Entry 4WIZ (X-ray diffraction, 3.60 A resolution); this record covers chains BA and CA of the 90 polymer chains in the assembly.

# Chain BA (and CA)
Molecule: Coat protein
Organism: Epinephelus coioides nervous necrosis virus
Notes: chain CA of this document is another copy of the same molecule, construct and numbering; everything in this record applies to it too
UniProt: Q8JNX5 (Q8JNX5_9VIRU); residues 1-338 here = UniProt positions 1-338
Sequence (338 residues; numbered 1 to 338; the number before each row is that of its first residue):
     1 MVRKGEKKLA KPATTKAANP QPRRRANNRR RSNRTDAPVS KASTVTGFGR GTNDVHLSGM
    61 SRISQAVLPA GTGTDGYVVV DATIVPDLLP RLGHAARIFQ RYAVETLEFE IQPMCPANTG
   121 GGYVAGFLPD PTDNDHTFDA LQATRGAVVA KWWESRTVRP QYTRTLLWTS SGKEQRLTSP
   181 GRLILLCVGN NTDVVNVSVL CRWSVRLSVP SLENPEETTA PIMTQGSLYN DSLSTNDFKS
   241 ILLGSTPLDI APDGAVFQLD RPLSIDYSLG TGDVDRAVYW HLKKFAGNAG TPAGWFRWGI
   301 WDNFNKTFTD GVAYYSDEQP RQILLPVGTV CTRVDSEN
Not modelled in the structure: 1-51, 338 (chain CA: 1-33, 338)
Sequence notes: engineered mutation Asn214 (Thr in Q8JNX5)
Ion coordination: Ca2+ site 1: Asp130, Asp133 (shared with Gln100(CA), Ser170(CA), Glu213(CA) of chain CA); Ca2+ site 2: Ser170, Glu213 (shared with 2 residues of chain AA)

# How chain BA and chain CA interact
Contacting residue pairs (78):
  Ala117(BA) with Val39(CA), hydrophobic; Ser40(CA)
  Asn118(BA) with Val39(CA)
  Pro129(BA) with Gln100(CA); Trp168(CA); Val209(CA), hydrophobic
  Asp130(BA) with Gln100(CA); Trp168(CA); Ser170(CA), hydrogen bond
  Thr132(BA) with Glu217(CA)
  Asp133(BA) with Gln100(CA); Ser170(CA), hydrogen bond; Glu213(CA); Glu217(CA)
  Asn134(BA) with Glu217(CA)
  Asp135(BA) with Asn214(CA)
  Asp139(BA) with Leu212(CA)
  Gln142(BA) with Phe48(CA)
  Ala143(BA) with Pro210(CA); Ser211(CA); Leu212(CA)
  Thr144(BA) with Gly49(CA)
  Arg145(BA) with Gly49(CA); Arg50(CA); Gly51(CA), hydrogen bond (side chain-backbone); Asn53(CA); Pro210(CA)
  Gly146(BA) with Gly49(CA), hydrogen bond (backbone-backbone)
  Ala147(BA) with Phe48(CA); Gly49(CA)
  Val148(BA) with Phe48(CA)
  Val149(BA) with Val45(CA); Phe48(CA), hydrophobic
  Ala150(BA) with Ser43(CA)
  Lys151(BA) with Ser40(CA), hydrogen bond; Lys41(CA), hydrogen bond (side chain-backbone); Ser43(CA)
  Trp153(BA) with Ser40(CA), hydrogen bond; Lys41(CA)
  Glu154(BA) with Ala42(CA); Ser43(CA), hydrogen bond
  Arg156(BA) with Ser43(CA)
  Gln161(BA) with Asn53(CA), hydrogen bond; Val209(CA); Pro210(CA)
  Lys173(BA) with Lys173(CA)
  Glu174(BA) with Lys173(CA); Glu174(CA), hydrogen bond (side chain-backbone)
  Arg176(BA) with Trp168(CA); Ser170(CA), hydrogen bond (side chain-backbone); Ser171(CA); Gly172(CA)
  Tyr229(BA) with Asp302(CA), hydrogen bond
  Arg261(BA) with Leu259(CA); Asp260(CA); Trp280(CA)
  Val274(BA) with Asp275(CA)
  Arg276(BA) with Arg276(CA), hydrogen bond (side chain-backbone); Ala277(CA); Val278(CA)
  Asp317(BA) with Leu269(CA)
  Glu318(BA) with Leu269(CA)
  Gln319(BA) with Tyr267(CA)
  Pro320(BA) with Tyr267(CA); Tyr279(CA); Val312(CA), hydrophobic
  Arg321(BA) with Tyr279(CA), hydrogen bond (backbone-side chain); Ile300(CA)
  Gln322(BA) with Arg276(CA); Ala277(CA); Val278(CA)
  Ile323(BA) with Val278(CA); Trp280(CA), hydrogen bond (backbone-side chain); His281(CA); Ile300(CA), hydrophobic
  Leu324(BA) with Trp280(CA), hydrogen bond (backbone-side chain)
  Pro326(BA) with Gln258(CA); Trp280(CA)
Interface residues without a listed pair, chain BA (48 interface residues in all): Val124, Leu128, Phe138, Ala140, Thr163, Leu177, Pro262, Ser264, Val327
Interface residues without a listed pair, chain CA (45 interface residues in all): Arg101, Leu177, Pro262, Trp301, Thr309

# Summary
The interface between chain BA and chain CA involves 48 residues on one side and 45 on the other; the contacts
include 16 hydrogen bonds. Polar contacts include Asp130(BA)-Ser170(CA), Asp133(BA)-Ser170(CA) and
Arg145(BA)-Gly51(CA). The Ca2+ site 1 is built by Asp130(BA) and Asp133(BA).
Chain BA and chain CA are both Coat protein (Epinephelus coioides nervous necrosis virus); the structure,
Crystal structure of Grouper nervous necrosis virus-like particle at 3.6A, was determined by X-ray
diffraction, deposited together with 4RFT and 4RFU.
